PDB entry 7KED | X-ray diffraction, 3.60 A resolution | chains B and R of the 13 polymer chains in the assembly

# Chain B
Molecule: DNA-directed RNA polymerase II subunit RPB2
Organism: Saccharomyces cerevisiae (strain ATCC 204508 / S288c)
Notes: EC 2.7.7.6
Reference sequence: P08518 (RPB2_YEAST); residue numbers follow UniProt; this construct covers 1-1224
Amino-acid sequence (1224 residues; each row starts with the number of its first residue):
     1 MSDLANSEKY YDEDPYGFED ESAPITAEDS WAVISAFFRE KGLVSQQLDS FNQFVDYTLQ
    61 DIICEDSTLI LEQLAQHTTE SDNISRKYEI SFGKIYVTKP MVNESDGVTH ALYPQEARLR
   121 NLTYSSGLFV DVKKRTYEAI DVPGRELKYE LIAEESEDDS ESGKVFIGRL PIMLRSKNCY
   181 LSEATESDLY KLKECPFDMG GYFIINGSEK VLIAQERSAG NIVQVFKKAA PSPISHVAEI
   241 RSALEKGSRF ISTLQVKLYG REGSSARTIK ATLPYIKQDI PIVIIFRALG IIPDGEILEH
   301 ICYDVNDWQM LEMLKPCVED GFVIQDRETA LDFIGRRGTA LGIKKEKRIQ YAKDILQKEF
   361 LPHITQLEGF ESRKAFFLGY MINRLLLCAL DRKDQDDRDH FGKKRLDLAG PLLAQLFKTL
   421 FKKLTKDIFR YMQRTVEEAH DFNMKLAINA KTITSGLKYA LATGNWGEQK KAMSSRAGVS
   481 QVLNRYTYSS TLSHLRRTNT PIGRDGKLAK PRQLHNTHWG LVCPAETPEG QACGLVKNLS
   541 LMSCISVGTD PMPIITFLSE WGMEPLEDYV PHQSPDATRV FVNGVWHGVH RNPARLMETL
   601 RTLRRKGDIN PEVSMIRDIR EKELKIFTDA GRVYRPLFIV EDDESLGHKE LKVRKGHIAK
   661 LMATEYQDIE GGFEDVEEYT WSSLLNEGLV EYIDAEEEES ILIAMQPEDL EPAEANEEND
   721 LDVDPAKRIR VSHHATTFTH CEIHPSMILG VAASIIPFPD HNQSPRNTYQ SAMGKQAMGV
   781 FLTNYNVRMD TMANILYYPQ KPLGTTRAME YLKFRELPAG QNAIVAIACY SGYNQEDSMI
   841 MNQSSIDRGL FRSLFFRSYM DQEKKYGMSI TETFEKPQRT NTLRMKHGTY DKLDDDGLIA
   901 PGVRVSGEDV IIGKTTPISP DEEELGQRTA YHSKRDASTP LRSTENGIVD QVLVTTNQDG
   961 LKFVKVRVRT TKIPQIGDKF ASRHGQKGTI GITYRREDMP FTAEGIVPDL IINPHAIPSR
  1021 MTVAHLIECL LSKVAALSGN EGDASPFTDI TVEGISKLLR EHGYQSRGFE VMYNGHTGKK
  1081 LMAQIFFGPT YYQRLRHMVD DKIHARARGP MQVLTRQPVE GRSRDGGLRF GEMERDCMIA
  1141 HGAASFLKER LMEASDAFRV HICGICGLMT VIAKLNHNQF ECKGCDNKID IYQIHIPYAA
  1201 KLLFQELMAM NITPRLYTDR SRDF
Not modelled in the structure: 1-19, 76-85, 139-161, 338-344, 439-445, 503-508, 644-646, 669-675, 715-720, 920-929, 1222-1224
Metal / ion sites: Zn2+: Cys1163, Cys1166, Cys1185

# Chain R
Molecule: 10-nt RNA strand
Sequence (10 nucleotides; row label = number of the first residue in the row):
     1 AUCGAGAGGA
Metal / ion sites: Mg2+: A10 (shared with 3 residues of chain A)

# Chain B / chain R interface
Pairs across the interface (9):
  Gln481(B) with G6(R), hydrogen bond to the phosphate; A7(R), sugar contact
  Asn484(B) with A7(R), sugar contact
  Arg497(B) with A7(R), phosphate contact; G8(R), salt bridge to the phosphate
  Gln776(B) with G8(R), sugar contact; G9(R), phosphate contact
  His1097(B) with G9(R), sugar contact
  Lys1102(B) with G9(R), sugar contact
Also at the interface, not in a pair above, chain B (14 interface residues in all): Ala477, Gly478, Pro528, Glu529, Lys775, Lys979, Lys987, Arg1124
Also at the interface, not in a pair above, chain R (8 interface residues in all): A1, U2, A5, A10

# Overview
14 residues of chain B face 8 of chain R across their interface, with 1 hydrogen bond and 1 salt bridge. Polar
contacts include Gln481(B)-G6(R) and Arg497(B)-G8(R). The Zn2+ site is built by Cys1163(B), Cys1166(B) and
Cys1185(B).
Here chain B is DNA-directed RNA polymerase II subunit RPB2 (Saccharomyces cerevisiae (strain ATCC 204508 /
S288c)) and chain R is a 10-nt RNA strand. Entry 7KED (RNA polymerase II elongation complex with unnatural
base dTPT3) was determined by X-ray diffraction together with 7KEE and 7KEF from the same study.
